3IZY - chains N and P; structure by electron microscopy, 10.80 A resolution (very low resolution: no residue pairs are listed; an interface is given only as per-side residue counts).

[Chain N]
Molecule: tRNA-Phe
From: Bos taurus
Sequence (76 nucleotides; row label = number of the first residue in the row):
     1 GCGGAUUUAGCUCAGUUGGGAGAGCGCCAGACUGAAGAUCUGGAGGUCCU
    51 GUGUUCGAUCCACAGAAUUCGCACCA

[Chain P]
Protein: Translation initiation factor IF-2, mitochondrial
From: Bos taurus
UniProtKB: P46198 (IF2M_BOVIN); numbering as in UniProt (aligned over 177-713)
Chain sequence (537 residues; each row starts with the number of its first residue):
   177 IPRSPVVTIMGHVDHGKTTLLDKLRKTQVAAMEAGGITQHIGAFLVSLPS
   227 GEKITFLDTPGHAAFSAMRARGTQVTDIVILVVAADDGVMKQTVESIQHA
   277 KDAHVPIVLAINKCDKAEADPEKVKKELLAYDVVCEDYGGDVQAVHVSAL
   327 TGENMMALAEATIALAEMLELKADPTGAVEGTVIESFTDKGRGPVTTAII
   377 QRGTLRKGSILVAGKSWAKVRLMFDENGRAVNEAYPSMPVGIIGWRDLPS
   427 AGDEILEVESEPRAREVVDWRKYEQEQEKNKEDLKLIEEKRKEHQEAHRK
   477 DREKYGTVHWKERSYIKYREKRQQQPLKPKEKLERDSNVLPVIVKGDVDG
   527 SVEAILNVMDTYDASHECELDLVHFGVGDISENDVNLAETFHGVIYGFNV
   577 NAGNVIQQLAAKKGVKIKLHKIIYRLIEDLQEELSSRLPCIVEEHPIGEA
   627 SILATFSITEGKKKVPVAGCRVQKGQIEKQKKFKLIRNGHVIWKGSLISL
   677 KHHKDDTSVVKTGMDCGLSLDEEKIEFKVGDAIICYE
Curated features (UniProtKB/Swiss-Prot):
  - region: Gly-187 to Thr-194 (G1), Gly-212 to His-216 (G2), Asp-234 to Gly-237 (G3), Asn-288 to Asp-291 (G4), Ser-324 to Leu-326 (G5)
  - binding site (GTP): Gly-187 to Thr-194, Asp-234 to Gly-237, Asn-288 to Asp-291
  - modified residue: Thr-688 (Phosphothreonine)

[How chain N and chain P interact]
At this resolution (11 A) residue pairs are not listed: 8 residues of chain N and 8 of chain P lie at the interface.

[Overview]
Chain N and chain P each contribute 8 residues to their interface. UniProt lists 16 GTP-binding residues on
chain P.
Chain N is tRNA-Phe and chain P is Translation initiation factor IF-2, mitochondrial, both from Bos taurus;
the structure, Mammalian mitochondrial translation initiation factor 2, was determined by electron microscopy,
deposited together with 3IZZ.
